9CRO - chains J and I of the 15 polymer chains in the assembly; structure by electron microscopy, 3.50 A resolution.

# Chain J (and I)
Name: CRISPR type I-A cluster 2/Apern-associated protein Csa5-2
Organism: Saccharolobus solfataricus P2
Notes: chain I of this document is another copy of the same molecule, construct and numbering; everything in this record applies to it too
UniProtKB: Q97Y90 (CSA5B_SACS2); numbering as in UniProt (aligned over 1-150)
Chain sequence (156 residues; row label = number of the first residue in the row; numbers below 1 keep their minus sign (His-5 is residue -5)):
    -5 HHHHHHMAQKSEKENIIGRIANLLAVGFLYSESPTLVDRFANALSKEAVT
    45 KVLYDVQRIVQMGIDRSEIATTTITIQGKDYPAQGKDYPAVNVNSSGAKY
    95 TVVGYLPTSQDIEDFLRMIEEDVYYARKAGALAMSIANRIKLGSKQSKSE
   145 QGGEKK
Disordered / not traced: -5 to 5, 70-80, 143-150
Differences from the reference sequence: expression tag (-5 to 0)

# Chain J / chain I interface
Contacting residue pairs - 21 pairs, chain J then chain I:
  Glu8(J) - Arg111(I)  salt bridge
  Asp32(J) - Tyr48(I)  hydrogen bond
  Asp32(J) - Arg52(I)  salt bridge
  Ala35(J) - Tyr48(I)  hydrophobic
  Asn36(J) - Lys45(I)
  Tyr118(J) - Glu114(I)  hydrogen bond
  Arg121(J) - Glu41(I)  salt bridge
  Lys122(J) - Glu114(I)  salt bridge
  Leu126(J) - Ser103(I)
  Ser129(J) - Gln51(I)
  Ser129(J) - Thr102(I)
  Ser129(J) - Ser103(I)  hydrogen bond (side chain-backbone)
  Asn132(J) - Gln51(I)
  Asn132(J) - Gln55(I)
  Arg133(J) - Thr102(I)
  Lys135(J) - Asp59(I)  salt bridge
  Leu136(J) - Ile58(I)  hydrophobic
  Lys139(J) - Ile58(I)  hydrogen bond (side chain-backbone)
  Lys139(J) - Asp59(I)
  Lys139(J) - Ser61(I)
  Gln140(J) - Thr65(I)  hydrogen bond
Also at the interface, not in a pair above, chain J (19 interface residues in all): Pro28, Ala125, Met128, Ile130
Also at the interface, not in a pair above, chain I (18 interface residues in all): Thr44, Leu100, Ile106, Glu107

# Overview
19 residues of chain J and 18 residues of chain I are in contact; the contacts include 5 hydrogen bonds and 5
salt bridges. Among the polar pairs are Glu8(J)-Arg111(I), Asp32(J)-Arg52(I) and Arg121(J)-Glu41(I).
Both chains are CRISPR type I-A cluster 2/Apern-associated protein Csa5-2 (Saccharolobus solfataricus P2).
Entry 9CRO (Post-targeting aCascade Type IA CRISPR-Cas Surveillance Complexes) was determined by electron
microscopy.
